Entry 2FCT (X-ray diffraction, 1.60 A resolution); this record covers chain A.

[Chain A]
Molecule: syringomycin biosynthesis enzyme 2
From: Pseudomonas syringae pv. syringae
Amino-acid sequence (313 residues; row label = number of the first residue in the row; numbers below 1 keep their minus sign (Gly-2 is residue -2)):
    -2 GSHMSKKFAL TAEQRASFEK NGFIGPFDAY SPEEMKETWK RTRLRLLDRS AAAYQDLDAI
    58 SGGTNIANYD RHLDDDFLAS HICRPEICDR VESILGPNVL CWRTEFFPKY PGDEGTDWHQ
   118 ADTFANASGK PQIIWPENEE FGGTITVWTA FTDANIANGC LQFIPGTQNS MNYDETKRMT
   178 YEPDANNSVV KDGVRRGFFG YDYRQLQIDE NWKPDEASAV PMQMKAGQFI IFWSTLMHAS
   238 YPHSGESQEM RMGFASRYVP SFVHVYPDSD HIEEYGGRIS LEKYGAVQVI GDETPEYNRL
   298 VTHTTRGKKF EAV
Not modelled in the structure: -2 to 2, 57-60
Sequence notes: cloning artifact (-2 to 0)
Metal / ion sites: Fe2+: His116, His235 (together with 2-oxoglutaric acid, chloride ion)
Residues lining bound ligands:
  - 2-oxoglutaric acid (AKG): Phe104, Lys106, Thr113, His116, Thr143, Trp145, Leu158, Phe229, His235, Ser237, Arg248, Ala252, Arg254
  - DSU (((2R,3S,4S,5S)-3,4-dihydroxy-5-(hydroxymethyl)-5-((2R,3S,4S,5S,6R)-3,4,5-trihydroxy-6-methoxy-tetrahydro-2H-pyran-2-yloxy)-tetrahydrofuran-2-yl)methyl nonanoate): Glu16, Ile91, Leu92, Gly93, Pro94, Trp132, Glu137, Phe138, Gly139, Gln165, Asn166, Trp230, Thr232, Pro257, Phe259

[Overview]
Bound to chain A: compound DSU and 2-oxoglutaric acid. The Fe2+ site is built by His116 and His235.
Chain A is syringomycin biosynthesis enzyme 2 (Pseudomonas syringae pv. syringae); the structure, SyrB2 with
Fe(II), chloride, and alpha-ketoglutarate, was determined by X-ray diffraction together with 2FCU and 2FCV
from the same study.
